5S5U - chains B and E of the 6 polymer chains in the assembly; structure by X-ray diffraction, 2.50 A resolution.

# Chain B
Molecule: Tubulin beta-2B chain
From: Bos taurus
UniProt: Q6B856 (TBB2B_BOVIN); the author numbering skips numbers that UniProt does not, so the offset changes along the chain: 1-42 = UniProt 1-42; 45-360 = UniProt 43-358; 369-455 = UniProt 359-445
Amino-acid sequence (445 residues; each row starts with the number of its first residue; note: 10 numbers in that range are skipped by the numbering (no residue carries them; nothing is unmodelled there)):
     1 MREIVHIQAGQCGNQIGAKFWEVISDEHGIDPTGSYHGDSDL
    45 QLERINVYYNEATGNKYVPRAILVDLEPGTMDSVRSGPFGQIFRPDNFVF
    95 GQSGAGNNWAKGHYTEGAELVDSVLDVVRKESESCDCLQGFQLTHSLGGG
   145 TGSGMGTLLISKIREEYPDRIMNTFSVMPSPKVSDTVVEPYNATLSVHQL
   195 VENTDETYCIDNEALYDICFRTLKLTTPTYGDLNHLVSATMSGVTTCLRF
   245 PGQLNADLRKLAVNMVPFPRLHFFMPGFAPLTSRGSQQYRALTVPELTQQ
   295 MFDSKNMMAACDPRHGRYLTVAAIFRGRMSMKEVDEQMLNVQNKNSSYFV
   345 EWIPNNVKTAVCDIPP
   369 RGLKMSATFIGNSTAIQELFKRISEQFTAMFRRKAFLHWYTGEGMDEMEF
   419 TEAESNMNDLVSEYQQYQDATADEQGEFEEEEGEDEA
Unresolved in the structure: 279-280, 438-455
Bound ions: Mg2+: Gln-11 (together with GDP); Ca2+: Glu-113 (shared with 1 residue of chain C)
Small-molecule neighbours:
  - GDP (guanosine-5'-diphosphate): Gly-10, Gln-11, Cys-12, Gly-13, Gln-15, Ile-16, Asp-69, Ala-99, Asn-101, Ser-140, Gly-142, Gly-143, Gly-144, Thr-145, Gly-146, Ser-147, Val-171, Pro-173, Val-177, Asp-179, Glu-183, Asn-206, Leu-209, Tyr-224, Leu-227, Asn-228
  - ethyl 1H-pyrazole-4-carboxylate (GOJ): Val-177, Ser-178, Asp-179, Pro-222, Thr-223, Tyr-224, Leu-227
Swiss-Prot annotation at these positions:
  - motif: Met-1 to Ile-4 (MREI motif)
  - binding site (GTP): Gln-11, Glu-71, Ser-140, Gly-144, Thr-145, Gly-146, Asn-206, Asn-228
  - binding site (Mg(2+)): Glu-71
  - modified residue: Ser-40 (Phosphoserine), Thr-57 (Phosphothreonine), Lys-60 (N6-acetyllysine), Ser-174 (Phosphoserine), Thr-287 (Phosphothreonine), Thr-292 (Phosphothreonine), Arg-320 (Omega-N-methylarginine), Glu-448 (5-glutamyl polyglutamate)
  - cross-link (Glycyl lysine isopeptide (Lys-Gly)): Lys-60 (interchain with G-Cter in ubiquitin), Lys-326 (interchain with G-Cter in ubiquitin)

# Chain E
Molecule: Stathmin-4
From: Rattus norvegicus
UniProt: P63043 (STMN4_RAT); residues 5-145 here correspond to UniProt positions 49-189 (UniProt number = residue number + 44)
Amino-acid sequence (143 residues; each row starts with the number of its first residue):
     3 MADMEVIELNKCTSGQSFEVILKPPSFDGVPEFNASLPRRRDPSLEEIQK
    53 KLEAAEERRKYQEAELLKHLAEKREHEREVIQKAIEENNNFIKMAKEKLA
   103 QKMESNKENREAHLAAMLERLQEKDKHAEEVRKNKELKEEASR
Unresolved in the structure: 3-5, 29-43, 144-145
Differences from the reference sequence: initiating methionine (3); expression tag (4)
Swiss-Prot annotation at these positions:
  - modified residue: Ser-46 (Phosphoserine)

# How chain B and chain E interact
Pairs across the interface - 23 pairs, chain B then chain E:
  His-107(B) with Lys-75(E), hydrogen bond
  Tyr-108(B) with His-78(E), hydrogen bond; Glu-79(E); Val-82(E), hydrophobic; Ile-83(E)
  Leu-152(B) with Glu-79(E)
  Ser-155(B) with Leu-72(E); Lys-75(E); Arg-76(E), hydrogen bond
  Lys-156(B) with Arg-76(E); Glu-79(E), salt bridge
  Arg-158(B) with Leu-68(E)
  Glu-159(B) with Leu-72(E); Arg-76(E), salt bridge
  Gln-193(B) with Lys-75(E)
  Glu-196(B) with His-71(E), salt bridge
  Thr-409(B) with Glu-89(E)
  Glu-411(B) with Val-82(E); Ala-86(E)
  Gly-412(B) with Val-82(E); Lys-85(E); Ala-86(E)
  Glu-417(B) with His-78(E), salt bridge
Also at the interface, not in a pair above, chain B (17 interface residues in all): Thr-109, Pro-162, Gly-410, Met-413
Also at the interface, not in a pair above, chain E (14 interface residues in all): Glu-65, Leu-69

# In short
Chain B and chain E form an interface of 17 and 14 residues respectively, with 3 hydrogen bonds and 4 salt
bridges. Polar pairs include Lys-156(B)/Glu-79(E), Glu-159(B)/Arg-76(E) and Glu-196(B)/His-71(E). Bound to
chain B: GDP and ethyl 1H-pyrazole-4-carboxylate.
Here chain B is Tubulin beta-2B chain (Bos taurus) and chain E is Stathmin-4 (Rattus norvegicus). Entry 5S5U
(Tubulin-Z1124201124-complex) was determined by X-ray diffraction, deposited together with 5S4L, 5S4M, 5S4N,
5S4O, 5S4P, 5S4Q and 52 further entries.
